Entry 8CRS (electron microscopy, 2.04 A resolution); this record covers chains A and B of the 4 polymer chains in the assembly.

# Chain A
Molecule: Nitrogenase molybdenum-iron protein alpha chain
From: Azotobacter vinelandii
Notes: EC 1.18.6.1
Reference sequence: P07328 (NIFD_AZOVI); residue numbers follow UniProt; this construct covers 1-480
Amino-acid sequence (480 residues; each row starts with the number of its first residue):
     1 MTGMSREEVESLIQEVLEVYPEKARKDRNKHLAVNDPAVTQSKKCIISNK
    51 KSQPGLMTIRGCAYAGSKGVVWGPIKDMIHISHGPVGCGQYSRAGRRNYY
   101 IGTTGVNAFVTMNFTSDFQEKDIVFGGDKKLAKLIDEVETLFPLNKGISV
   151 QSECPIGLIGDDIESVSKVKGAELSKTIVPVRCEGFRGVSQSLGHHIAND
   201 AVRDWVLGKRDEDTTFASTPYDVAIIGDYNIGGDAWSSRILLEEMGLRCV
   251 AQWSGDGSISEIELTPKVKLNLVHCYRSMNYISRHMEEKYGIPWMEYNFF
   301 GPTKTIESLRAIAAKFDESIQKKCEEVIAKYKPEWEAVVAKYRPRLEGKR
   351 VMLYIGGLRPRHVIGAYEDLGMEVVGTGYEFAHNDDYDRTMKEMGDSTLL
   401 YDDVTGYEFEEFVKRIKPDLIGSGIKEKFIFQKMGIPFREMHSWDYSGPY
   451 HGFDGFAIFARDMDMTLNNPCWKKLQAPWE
Not modelled in the structure: 1-3
Bound ions: fe(8)-S(7) cluster Fe: Cys62, Cys88, Cys154 (shared with Cys70(B), Cys95(B), Cys153(B) of chain B); Fe ion near Cys275 (its only coordinating residue here)
Ligand contacts:
  - chapso (1N7): Ala340, Lys341, Tyr342, Arg345, Asp464
  - fe(8)-S(7) cluster (CLF): Cys62, Tyr64, Pro85, Val86, Gly87, Cys88, Tyr91, Glu153, Cys154, Gly185
  - 3-hydroxy-3-carboxy-adipic acid (HCA): Ala65, Gly95, Arg96, Gln191, Gly424, Ile425, Lys426, Glu440, His442
  - ICS (iron-sulfur-molybdenum cluster with interstitial carbon): Val70, Arg96, Gln191, His195, Tyr229, Ile231, Cys275, Arg277, Ser278, Ile355, Gly356, Gly357, Leu358, Arg359, Pro360, Glu380, Phe381, Met441, His442
UniProt features mapped onto this chain:
  - binding site ([8Fe-7S] cluster): Cys62, Cys88, Cys154
  - binding site ([7Fe-Mo-9S-C-homocitryl] cluster): Cys275, His442
  - mutagenesis: His195 (H195Q: No nitrogenase activity)

# Chain B
Molecule: Nitrogenase molybdenum-iron protein beta chain
From: Azotobacter vinelandii
Notes: EC 1.18.6.1
Reference sequence: P07329 (NIFK_AZOVI); residue numbers follow UniProt; this construct covers 2-523
Amino-acid sequence (522 residues; numbered 2 to 523; the number before each row is that of its first residue):
     2 SQQVDKIKASYPLFLDQDYKDMLAKKRDGFEEKYPQDKIDEVFQWTTTKE
    52 YQELNFQREALTVNPAKACQPLGAVLCALGFEKTMPYVHGSQGCVAYFRS
   102 YFNRHFREPVSCVSDSMTEDAAVFGGQQNMKDGLQNCKATYKPDMIAVST
   152 TCMAEVIGDDLNAFINNSKKEGFIPDEFPVPFAHTPSFVGSHVTGWDNMF
   202 EGIARYFTLKSMDDKVVGSNKKINIVPGFETYLGNFRVIKRMLSEMGVGY
   252 SLLSDPEEVLDTPADGQFRMYAGGTTQEEMKDAPNALNTVLLQPWHLEKT
   302 KKFVEGTWKHEVPKLNIPMGLDWTDEFLMKVSEISGQPIPASLTKERGRL
   352 VDMMTDSHTWLHGKRFALWGDPDFVMGLVKFLLELGCEPVHILCHNGNKR
   402 WKKAVDAILAASPYGKNATVYIGKDLWHLRSLVFTDKPDFMIGNSYGKFI
   452 QRDTLHKGKEFEVPLIRIGFPIFDRHHLHRSTTLGYEGAMQILTTLVNSI
   502 LERLDEETRGMQATDYNHDLVR
Bound ions: fe(8)-S(7) cluster Fe: Cys70, Cys95, Cys153 (shared with Cys62(A), Cys88(A), Cys154(A) of chain A); Fe ion site 1: Arg108, Glu109 (shared with 2 residues of chain D); Fe ion site 2: Asp353, Asp357 (shared with 2 residues of chain D)
Ligand contacts:
  - chapso (1N7), molecule 1: Tyr35, Lys39, Glu42, Val43, Trp46
  - chapso (1N7), molecule 2: His363, Gly364, Glu389, Pro414, Tyr415
  - fe(8)-S(7) cluster (CLF): Cys70, Pro72, Ser92, Gly94, Cys95, Tyr98, Phe99, Thr152, Cys153, Ser188
UniProt features mapped onto this chain:
  - binding site ([8Fe-7S] cluster): Cys70, Cys95, Cys153, Ser188

# Chain A / chain B interface
Residue-residue contacts (202; chain A residue first):
  Val19(A) - Ala140(B)
  Tyr20(A) - Thr141(B)
  Pro21(A) - Gln136(B)
  Pro21(A) - Asn137(B)
  Pro21(A) - Ala140(B)
  Lys23(A) - Asp133(B)  salt bridge
  Ala24(A) - Asn137(B)
  Ser52(A) - Gln93(B)  hydrogen bond
  Ser52(A) - Ser117(B)
  Gln53(A) - Asn137(B)
  Pro54(A) - Ser115(B)
  Pro54(A) - Asp116(B)
  Pro54(A) - Asn130(B)
  Pro54(A) - Asp133(B)
  Pro54(A) - Gly134(B)
  Pro54(A) - Asn137(B)  hydrogen bond (backbone-side chain)
  Gly55(A) - Ser115(B)  hydrogen bond (backbone-backbone)
  Gly55(A) - Asp116(B)
  Gly55(A) - Gly134(B)
  Gly55(A) - Asn137(B)
  Gly55(A) - Cys138(B)  hydrogen bond (backbone-backbone)
  Gly55(A) - Tyr142(B)
  Leu56(A) - Asn137(B)
  Leu56(A) - Thr141(B)
  Leu56(A) - Tyr142(B)  hydrogen bond (backbone-side chain)
  Met57(A) - Met86(B)  hydrophobic
  Met57(A) - Arg100(B)
  Met57(A) - Ser112(B)
  Met57(A) - Cys113(B)
  Met57(A) - Val114(B)  hydrophobic
  Met57(A) - Tyr142(B)
  Met57(A) - Met271(B)  hydrophobic
  Thr58(A) - Gln93(B)
  Thr58(A) - Arg100(B)
  Arg60(A) - Gln93(B)
  Arg60(A) - Ala97(B)
  Gly61(A) - Gln93(B)  hydrogen bond (backbone-side chain)
  Gly61(A) - Gly94(B)
  Cys62(A) - Gly94(B)
  Tyr64(A) - Tyr98(B)
  Ala65(A) - Tyr98(B)
  Lys76(A) - Glu32(B)  salt bridge
  Pro85(A) - Ser188(B)
  Val86(A) - Pro66(B)  hydrophobic
  Val86(A) - Lys68(B)
  Val86(A) - Ala69(B)
  Gly87(A) - Cys70(B)
  Gln90(A) - Pro66(B)  hydrogen bond (side chain-backbone)
  Gln90(A) - Lys68(B)  hydrogen bond (side chain-backbone)
  Gln90(A) - Tyr102(B)
  Gln90(A) - Tyr447(B)
  Tyr91(A) - Ala69(B)
  Tyr91(A) - Cys70(B)  hydrogen bond
  Tyr91(A) - Leu73(B)
  Tyr91(A) - Tyr98(B)  hydrophobic
  Tyr91(A) - Phe99(B)  hydrophobic
  Tyr91(A) - Tyr102(B)  hydrophobic
  Ser92(A) - Tyr98(B)
  Arg93(A) - Asn65(B)  hydrogen bond
  Arg93(A) - Tyr447(B)
  Arg93(A) - Phe450(B)
  Gly95(A) - Arg105(B)  hydrogen bond (backbone-side chain)
  Tyr99(A) - Ser11(B)
  Thr103(A) - Ile40(B)
  Thr104(A) - Arg453(B)  hydrogen bond
  Gly105(A) - Trp428(B)
  Val106(A) - Ile40(B)
  Val106(A) - Val43(B)  hydrophobic
  Val106(A) - Phe44(B)  hydrophobic
  Asn107(A) - Lys34(B)
  Asn107(A) - Ile40(B)
  Met112(A) - Val64(B)  hydrophobic
  Met112(A) - Asn65(B)
  Met112(A) - Trp428(B)  hydrophobic
  Asn113(A) - Thr63(B)
  Asn113(A) - Val64(B)
  Asn113(A) - Asn65(B)  hydrogen bond (backbone-backbone)
  Asn113(A) - Pro66(B)
  Phe114(A) - Thr63(B)
  Phe114(A) - Val64(B)  hydrophobic
  Thr115(A) - Leu62(B)
  Thr115(A) - Thr63(B)  hydrogen bond (backbone-backbone)
  Ser116(A) - Ala61(B)
  Asp117(A) - Thr63(B)
  Asp117(A) - Lys68(B)  salt bridge
  Phe118(A) - Phe189(B)
  Gln119(A) - Phe189(B)
  Glu120(A) - Phe189(B)  hydrogen bond (backbone-backbone)
  Ile123(A) - Val157(B)  hydrophobic
  Ile123(A) - Phe189(B)  hydrophobic
  Lys130(A) - Ala61(B)
  Lys133(A) - Ala61(B)
  Leu134(A) - Ala61(B)
  Leu134(A) - Leu62(B)  hydrophobic
  Glu137(A) - Arg59(B)
  Glu137(A) - Glu60(B)  hydrogen bond (side chain-backbone)
  Glu137(A) - Ala61(B)  hydrogen bond (side chain-backbone)
  Glu137(A) - Leu62(B)  hydrogen bond (side chain-backbone)
  Val138(A) - Leu62(B)  hydrophobic
  Thr140(A) - Trp46(B)
  Leu141(A) - Tyr52(B)  hydrogen bond (backbone-side chain)
  Leu141(A) - Leu55(B)  hydrophobic
  Leu141(A) - Asn56(B)
  Leu141(A) - Arg59(B)
  Phe142(A) - Trp428(B)  hydrophobic
  Pro143(A) - Trp46(B)
  Leu144(A) - Tyr35(B)
  Leu144(A) - Val43(B)  hydrophobic
  Lys146(A) - Glu32(B)
  Lys146(A) - Glu33(B)  salt bridge
  Cys154(A) - Ser92(B)
  Cys154(A) - Cys153(B)  hydrophobic
  Pro155(A) - Cys153(B)
  Leu158(A) - Ala123(B)  hydrophobic
  Leu158(A) - Met154(B)  hydrophobic
  Leu158(A) - Val157(B)  hydrophobic
  Ile159(A) - Val157(B)  hydrophobic
  Phe186(A) - Ser92(B)
  Phe186(A) - Thr119(B)
  Phe186(A) - Glu120(B)  hydrogen bond (backbone-backbone)
  Phe186(A) - Met154(B)  hydrophobic
  Arg187(A) - Glu120(B)  salt bridge
  Gly188(A) - Thr119(B)
  Val189(A) - Gln93(B)  hydrogen bond (backbone-side chain)
  Arg210(A) - Glu33(B)  salt bridge
  Gly232(A) - Ser11(B)
  Gly232(A) - Phe15(B)
  Gly233(A) - Phe15(B)
  Trp236(A) - Phe15(B)  hydrophobic
  Trp236(A) - Tyr20(B)
  Trp236(A) - Met23(B)  hydrophobic
  Trp236(A) - Leu24(B)
  Ser237(A) - Phe15(B)
  Ser237(A) - Tyr20(B)  hydrogen bond
  Arg239(A) - Met23(B)
  Arg239(A) - Lys27(B)
  Arg239(A) - Phe31(B)
  Ile240(A) - Asp19(B)
  Ile240(A) - Tyr20(B)  hydrophobic
  Ile240(A) - Met23(B)  hydrogen bond (backbone-side chain)
  Arg248(A) - Phe31(B)
  Cys249(A) - Phe31(B)
  Val250(A) - Phe31(B)
  Gln252(A) - Lys27(B)
  Asp256(A) - Lys27(B)  salt bridge
  Asp256(A) - Glu32(B)
  Ser258(A) - Phe31(B)
  Ser258(A) - Glu32(B)
  Ser260(A) - Phe31(B)  hydrogen bond (side chain-backbone)
  Ser260(A) - Glu32(B)  hydrogen bond (side chain-backbone)
  Ser260(A) - Glu33(B)
  Glu261(A) - Lys27(B)  salt bridge
  Glu261(A) - Phe31(B)
  Glu261(A) - Glu32(B)
  Glu334(A) - Ser2(B)  hydrogen bond
  Glu334(A) - Gln3(B)  hydrogen bond (side chain-backbone)
  Ala337(A) - Val5(B)
  Lys341(A) - Val5(B)
  Tyr342(A) - Ile8(B)
  Gly406(A) - Tyr142(B)
  Tyr407(A) - Thr141(B)
  Tyr407(A) - Tyr142(B)  hydrogen bond (backbone-side chain)
  Glu410(A) - Phe269(B)
  Ile425(A) - Ser101(B)
  Ile425(A) - Asn104(B)
  Lys426(A) - Ala97(B)
  Lys426(A) - Arg100(B)
  Lys426(A) - Ser101(B)
  Lys426(A) - Asn104(B)
  Phe429(A) - Asn104(B)
  Phe429(A) - Arg108(B)
  Phe429(A) - Glu109(B)
  Phe429(A) - Pro110(B)
  Ile430(A) - Pro110(B)
  Ile430(A) - Phe269(B)  hydrophobic
  Lys433(A) - Glu109(B)  salt bridge
  Lys433(A) - Pro110(B)
  Lys433(A) - Thr263(B)  hydrogen bond (side chain-backbone)
  Lys433(A) - Pro264(B)
  Lys433(A) - Asp266(B)
  Lys433(A) - Gly267(B)  hydrogen bond (backbone-backbone)
  Lys433(A) - Gln268(B)  hydrogen bond (backbone-backbone)
  Met434(A) - Gly267(B)
  Met434(A) - Phe269(B)  hydrophobic
  Gly448(A) - Ala10(B)
  Gly448(A) - Ser11(B)  hydrogen bond (backbone-backbone)
  Pro449(A) - Ser11(B)
  Pro449(A) - Phe15(B)  hydrophobic
  Asp454(A) - Ser2(B)  hydrogen bond (side chain-backbone)
  Asp454(A) - Gln3(B)  hydrogen bond (backbone-side chain)
  Asp454(A) - Leu14(B)
  Asp454(A) - Tyr20(B)  hydrogen bond
  Ala457(A) - Gln3(B)
  Ala457(A) - Ile8(B)
  Ile458(A) - Gln3(B)
  Ile458(A) - Ile8(B)  hydrophobic
  Ile458(A) - Lys9(B)
  Ile458(A) - Ala10(B)  hydrophobic
  Arg461(A) - Ile8(B)
  Leu475(A) - Ala265(B)
  Leu475(A) - Asp266(B)
  Leu475(A) - Gly267(B)
Also at the interface, not in a pair above, chain A (114 interface residues in all): Ile59, Asp77, Ile81, Cys88, Ala94, Arg97, Ile101, Gly102, Thr111, Gly185, Ser190, Phe216, Leu264, Lys330, Tyr331, Val338, Thr405, Gly435
Also at the interface, not in a pair above, chain B (101 interface residues in all): Asp6, Lys39, Gln58, Ala67, Met118, Gln129, Lys143, Ile158, Val190, His396, Leu427, Asp454, His457

# In short
Chain A and chain B form an interface of 114 and 101 residues respectively; the contacts include 35 hydrogen
bonds and 9 salt bridges. Polar contacts include Lys23(A)-Asp133(B), Lys76(A)-Glu32(B) and Asp117(A)-Lys68(B).
Fe(8)-S(7) cluster is bound between chain A and chain B.
Chain A is Nitrogenase molybdenum-iron protein alpha chain and chain B is Nitrogenase molybdenum-iron protein
beta chain, both from Azotobacter vinelandii; the structure, CryoEM Structure of nitrogenase MoFe-protein in
detergent, was determined by electron microscopy, deposited together with 8DBX, 8ENL, 8ENM, 8ENN and 8ENO.
